PDB entry 6WRX | X-ray diffraction, 3.07 A resolution | chains A and B of the 4 polymer chains in the assembly

[Chain A (and B)]
Name: Transferrin receptor protein 1
From: Homo sapiens
Notes: chain B of this document is another copy of the same molecule, construct and numbering; everything in this record applies to it too
UniProtKB: P02786 (TFR1_HUMAN); numbering as in UniProt (aligned over 121-760)
Sequence (640 residues; numbered 121 to 760; the number before each row is that of its first residue):
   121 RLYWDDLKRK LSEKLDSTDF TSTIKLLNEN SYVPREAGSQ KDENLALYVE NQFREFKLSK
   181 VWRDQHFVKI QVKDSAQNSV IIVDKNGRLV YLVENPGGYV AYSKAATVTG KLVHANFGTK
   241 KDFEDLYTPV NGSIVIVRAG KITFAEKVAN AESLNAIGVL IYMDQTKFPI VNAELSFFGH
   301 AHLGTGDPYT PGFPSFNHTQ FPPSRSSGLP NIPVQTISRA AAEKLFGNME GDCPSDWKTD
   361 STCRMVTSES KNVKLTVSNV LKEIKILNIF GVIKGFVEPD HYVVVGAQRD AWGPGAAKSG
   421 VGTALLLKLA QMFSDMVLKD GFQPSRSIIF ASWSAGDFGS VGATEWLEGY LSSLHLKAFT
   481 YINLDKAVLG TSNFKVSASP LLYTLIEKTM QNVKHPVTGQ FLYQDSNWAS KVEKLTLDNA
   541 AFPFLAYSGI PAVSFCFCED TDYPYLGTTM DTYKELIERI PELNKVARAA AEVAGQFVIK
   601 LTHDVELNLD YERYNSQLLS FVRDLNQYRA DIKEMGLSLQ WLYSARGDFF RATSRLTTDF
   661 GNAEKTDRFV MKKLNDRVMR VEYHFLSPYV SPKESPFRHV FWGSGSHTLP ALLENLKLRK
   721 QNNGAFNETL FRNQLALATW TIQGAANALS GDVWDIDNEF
Unresolved in the structure: 760 (chain B: fully traced)
Disulfide bonds: Cys353-Cys363
Covalently attached groups: N-acetylglucosamine (NAG) linked to Asn317, Asn727
Sequence notes: conflict Ser142 (Gly in P02786)
Metal / ion sites: Ca2+: Thr310, Phe313, Glu465, Glu468
Swiss-Prot annotation at these positions:
  - motif: Arg646 to Asp648 (Cell attachment site)
  - glycosylation (N-linked (GlcNAc...) asparagine): Asn251, Asn317, Asn727
  - natural variant: Ser142 (G142S: this construct carries the variant)
  - mutagenesis: Leu619 (L619A: 20-fold reduced affinity for transferrin receptor. No binding to HFE), Val622 (V622A: No significant effect on binding to transferrin nor HFE), Arg623 (R623A: No significant effect on binding to transferrin nor HFE), Arg629 (R629A: >5-fold reduced affinity for transferrin. >10-fold reduced affinity for HFE), Gln640 (Q640A: No effect on binding to transferrin. >10-fold reduced affinity for HFE), Trp641 (W641A: No significant effect on binding to transferrin nor HFE), Tyr643 (Y643A: 20-fold reduced affinity for transferrin. No binding to HFE), Ser644 (S644A: No significant effect on binding to transferrin nor HFE), Arg646 (R646A/H: No binding to transferrin; R646K: 5% binding to transferrin), Gly647 (G647A: Large effect on affinity for transferrin. 4-fold reduced affinity for HFE), Asp648 (D648A: 16% binding to transferrin; D648E: 57% binding to transferrin), Phe650 (F650Q: >5-fold reduced affinity for transferrin. >10-fold reduced affinity for HFE)

[How chain A and chain B interact]
Residue-residue contacts - 105 pairs, chain A then chain B:
  Lys180(A) with Trp754(B); Asp755(B)
  Trp182(A) with Trp754(B), hydrophobic
  Gly312(A) with Tyr689(B)
  Phe313(A) with Tyr689(B), hydrophobic; Leu737(B), hydrophobic
  Pro314(A) with Trp740(B)
  Phe316(A) with Trp740(B), hydrophobic
  Asn317(A) with Trp641(B)
  His318(A) with Trp641(B); Thr739(B); Trp740(B); Gln743(B); Phe760(B)
  Thr319(A) with Ala736(B)
  Gln320(A) with Leu637(B); Ser638(B), hydrogen bond (side chain-backbone); Trp641(B); Leu735(B)
  Pro322(A) with Arg732(B); Asn733(B); Ala736(B), hydrophobic
  Pro323(A) with Thr729(B); Arg732(B); Asn733(B), hydrogen bond (backbone-side chain)
  Ser324(A) with Asn733(B)
  Val392(A) with Trp754(B), hydrophobic
  Lys394(A) with Trp754(B); Asp755(B), salt bridge
  Pro399(A) with Trp754(B)
  Asp400(A) with Lys673(B); Asp752(B)
  Tyr402(A) with Val753(B); Trp754(B), hydrophobic
  Ser447(A) with Trp754(B)
  Ile449(A) with Trp754(B), hydrophobic
  Gly469(A) with Trp740(B), hydrogen bond (backbone-side chain)
  Tyr470(A) with Asn747(B); Phe760(B)
  Ser472(A) with Arg680(B); His684(B); Gly744(B), hydrogen bond (side chain-backbone); Ala748(B)
  Ser473(A) with Asn747(B); Ala748(B); Gly751(B); Val753(B); Ile756(B)
  His475(A) with His475(B), hydrogen bond; Arg680(B)
  Leu476(A) with Arg680(B)
  Leu637(A) with Gln320(B)
  Ser638(A) with Gln320(B), hydrogen bond (backbone-side chain)
  Trp641(A) with Asn317(B); His318(B); Gln320(B)
  Arg668(A) with Phe669(B)
  Lys672(A) with Phe669(B)
  Lys673(A) with Asp400(B)
  Arg680(A) with Ser472(B); His475(B); Leu476(B)
  Tyr683(A) with Tyr683(B)
  His684(A) with Ser472(B), hydrogen bond (side chain-backbone)
  Pro688(A) with Pro692(B)
  Tyr689(A) with Gly312(B); Ser691(B), hydrogen bond (backbone-side chain); Lys693(B)
  Val690(A) with Pro692(B)
  Ser691(A) with Tyr689(B), hydrogen bond (side chain-backbone); Ser691(B)
  Pro692(A) with Pro688(B); Val690(B)
  Lys693(A) with Tyr689(B)
  Arg732(A) with Pro322(B); Pro323(B)
  Asn733(A) with Pro322(B); Pro323(B), hydrogen bond (side chain-backbone); Ser324(B)
  Leu735(A) with Gln320(B)
  Ala736(A) with Thr319(B); Pro322(B), hydrophobic
  Thr739(A) with His318(B)
  Trp740(A) with Pro314(B); Phe316(B), hydrophobic; His318(B); Glu468(B); Gly469(B), hydrogen bond (side chain-backbone)
  Gln743(A) with His318(B)
  Gly744(A) with Ser472(B), hydrogen bond (backbone-side chain)
  Ala748(A) with Ser472(B); Ser473(B)
  Asp752(A) with Asp400(B)
  Val753(A) with Tyr402(B); Ser473(B)
  Trp754(A) with Lys180(B), hydrogen bond (backbone-side chain); Trp182(B), hydrophobic; Val392(B), hydrophobic; Lys394(B); Pro399(B); Tyr402(B), hydrophobic; Ser447(B); Ile449(B), hydrophobic
  Asp755(A) with Lys180(B), salt bridge
  Ile756(A) with Tyr470(B), hydrophobic
Interface residues without a listed pair, chain A (64 interface residues in all): Val397, Trp466, Glu468, Thr729, Leu737, Ala745, Asn747, Asn758, Glu759
Interface residues without a listed pair, chain B (64 interface residues in all): Arg183, Phe313, Trp466, Leu474, Ala745

[Summary]
The chain A/chain B interface involves 64 residues from each chain; the contacts include 13 hydrogen bonds and
2 salt bridges. Among the polar pairs are Lys394(A)-Asp755(B), Asp755(A)-Lys180(B) and Gln320(A)-Ser638(B).
Covalently linked N-acetylglucosamine: at Asn317(A) and Asn727(A).
Both chains are Transferrin receptor protein 1 (Homo sapiens). Entry 6WRX (Crystal structure of
computationally designed protein 2DS25.1 in complex with the human Transferrin receptor ectodomain) was
determined by X-ray diffraction, deposited together with 6WRV.
